3R6Q - chains A and D of the 4 polymer chains in the assembly; structure by X-ray diffraction, 2.40 A resolution.

== Chain A (and D) ==
Name: Aspartase
From: Bacillus sp
Notes: EC 4.3.1.1; chain D of this document is another copy of the same molecule, construct and numbering; everything in this record applies to it too
Reference sequence: Q9LCC6 (Q9LCC6_9BACI); residue numbers follow UniProt; this construct covers 1-468
Chain sequence (468 residues; row label = number of the first residue in the row):
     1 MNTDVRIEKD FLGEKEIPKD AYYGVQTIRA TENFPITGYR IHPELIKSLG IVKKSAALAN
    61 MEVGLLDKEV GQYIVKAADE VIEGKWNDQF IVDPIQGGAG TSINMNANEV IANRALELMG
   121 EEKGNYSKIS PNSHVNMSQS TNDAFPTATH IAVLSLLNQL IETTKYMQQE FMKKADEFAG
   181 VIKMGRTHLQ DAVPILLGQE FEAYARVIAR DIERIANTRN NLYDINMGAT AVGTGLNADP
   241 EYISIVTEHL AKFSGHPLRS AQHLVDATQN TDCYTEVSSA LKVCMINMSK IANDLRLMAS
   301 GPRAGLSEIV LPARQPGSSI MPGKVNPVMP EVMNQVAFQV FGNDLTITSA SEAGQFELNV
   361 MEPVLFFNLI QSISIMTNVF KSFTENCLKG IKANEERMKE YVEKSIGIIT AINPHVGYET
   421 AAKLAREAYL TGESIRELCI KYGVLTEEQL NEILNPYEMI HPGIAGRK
Disordered / not traced: 1-4, 467-468
Differences from the reference sequence: conflict Ile460 (Thr in Q9LCC6)
UniProt features mapped onto this chain:
  - region: Gly317 to Asn326 (SS loop)
  - active site: Ser318 (Proton acceptor)
  - binding site (L-aspartate): Thr101, Ser140, Thr141, Asn142, Thr187, His188, Ser319, Lys324
  - mutagenesis: Thr101 (T101A: 7100-fold decrease in catalytic efficiency. Does not result in any major conformational changes; T101S: 80-fold decrease in catalytic efficiency), His134 (H134A: Retains full activity. Shows a slightly stronger affinity for L-aspartate. Does not affect tertiary structure), Ser140 (S140A: 27-fold decrease in catalytic efficiency. Does not result in any major conformational changes; S140K/R: Loss of activity), Thr141 (T141A: 15-fold decrease in catalytic efficiency. Does not result in any major conformational changes; T141K: 40000-fold decrease in catalytic efficiency; T141V/R: Loss of activity), Asn142 (N142A: Loss of activity. Does not result in any major conformational changes; N142Q: 3000-fold decrease in catalytic efficiency), Lys183 (K183A: Loss of activity. Does not affect tertiary structure), Thr187 (T187A: 6280-fold decrease in catalytic efficiency. Does not result in any major conformational changes; T187S: 2.3-fold decrease in catalytic efficiency), His188 (H188A: 100-fold decrease in catalytic efficiency. Does not result in any major conformational changes; H188K/Q/R: Loss of activity), Ser318 (S318A: Loss of activity), Ser319 (S319A: Almost no change in catalytic efficiency), Ile320 (I320A: 50-fold decrease in catalytic efficiency), Met321 (M321A: 338-fold decrease in catalytic efficiency), 3 further mutagenesis entries in UniProt
Ion coordination: Ca2+: Ala393, Glu395

== How chain A and chain D interact ==
Contacting residue pairs - 108 pairs, chain A then chain D:
  Phe11(A) with Ala313(D); Arg314(D); Gln315(D); Pro316(D)
  Leu12(A) with Arg314(D)
  Gln26(A) with Pro316(D)
  Glu32(A) with Ser382(D); Asn386(D)
  Asn33(A) with Arg314(D), hydrogen bond; Met329(D); Ser382(D), hydrogen bond (backbone-side chain)
  Phe34(A) with Val328(D); Met329(D), hydrophobic; Val332(D), hydrophobic
  Pro35(A) with Asn378(D), hydrogen bond (backbone-side chain)
  Ile36(A) with Val332(D), hydrophobic; Val336(D), hydrophobic; Ile375(D); Asn378(D), hydrogen bond (backbone-side chain); Val379(D), hydrophobic
  Thr37(A) with Ile375(D)
  Tyr39(A) with Tyr39(D), hydrophobic; Phe367(D); Gln371(D)
  Ile95(A) with Val332(D)
  Gln96(A) with Val332(D); Gln335(D), hydrogen bond (backbone-side chain)
  Gly97(A) with Val328(D); Glu331(D); Val332(D); Gln335(D)
  Gly98(A) with Val328(D); Glu331(D), hydrogen bond (backbone-side chain)
  Ala99(A) with Glu331(D)
  Arg296(A) with Gln355(D), hydrogen bond; Met361(D)
  Ala313(A) with Phe11(D)
  Arg314(A) with Phe11(D); Asn33(D), hydrogen bond
  Gln315(A) with Phe11(D); Thr101(D)
  Pro316(A) with Phe11(D); Gln26(D)
  Val328(A) with Phe34(D); Gly97(D); Gly98(D)
  Met329(A) with Asn33(D); Phe34(D), hydrophobic
  Glu331(A) with Gly97(D); Gly98(D), hydrogen bond (side chain-backbone); Val360(D); Met361(D)
  Val332(A) with Phe34(D), hydrophobic; Ile36(D), hydrophobic; Gly97(D)
  Asn334(A) with Met361(D)
  Gln335(A) with Gln96(D), hydrogen bond (side chain-backbone); Gly97(D); Val360(D), hydrogen bond (side chain-backbone); Met361(D); Pro363(D); Val364(D), hydrogen bond (side chain-backbone)
  Val336(A) with Ile36(D), hydrophobic
  Phe338(A) with Thr346(D), hydrogen bond (backbone-side chain); Ser349(D); Ala350(D), hydrophobic; Ala353(D), hydrophobic; Met361(D), hydrophobic
  Gln339(A) with Ile95(D); Thr346(D); Val364(D); Asn368(D), hydrogen bond
  Phe341(A) with Leu345(D), hydrophobic; Ser349(D)
  Gly342(A) with Gly342(D); Leu345(D); Thr346(D)
  Leu345(A) with Phe341(D); Gly342(D); Leu345(D), hydrophobic
  Thr346(A) with Phe338(D), hydrogen bond (side chain-backbone); Gln339(D); Gly342(D)
  Ser349(A) with Phe338(D)
  Ala350(A) with Phe338(D), hydrophobic
  Ala353(A) with Phe338(D), hydrophobic
  Gln355(A) with Arg296(D), hydrogen bond
  Val360(A) with Glu331(D); Gln335(D), hydrogen bond (backbone-side chain)
  Met361(A) with Arg296(D); Glu331(D); Asn334(D); Gln335(D); Phe338(D), hydrophobic
  Pro363(A) with Gln335(D)
  Val364(A) with Gln335(D), hydrogen bond (backbone-side chain); Gln339(D)
  Phe367(A) with Tyr39(D)
  Asn368(A) with Gln339(D), hydrogen bond
  Gln371(A) with Tyr39(D)
  Ile375(A) with Ile36(D); Thr37(D)
  Asn378(A) with Pro35(D); Ile36(D), hydrogen bond (side chain-backbone)
  Val379(A) with Ile36(D), hydrophobic
  Ser382(A) with Glu32(D); Asn33(D), hydrogen bond (side chain-backbone)
  Asn386(A) with Glu32(D)
Other interface residues (no listed pair), chain A (50 interface residues in all): Thr101
Other interface residues (no listed pair), chain D (50 interface residues in all): Leu12, Ala99

== In short ==
Chain A and chain D each contribute 50 residues to their interface; the contacts include 21 hydrogen bonds.
Polar contacts include Asn33(A)-Arg314(D), Asn33(A)-Ser382(D) and Pro35(A)-Asn378(D). From UniProt:
active-site residue Ser318(A), 8 L-aspartate-binding residues and 15 mutagenesis sites on chain A.
Chain A and chain D are both Aspartase (Bacillus sp); the structure, A triclinic-lattice structure of
aspartase from Bacillus sp. YM55-1, was determined by X-ray diffraction (same publication as 3R6V and 3R6Y).
